PDB entry 7VNE | electron microscopy, 3.50 A resolution | chains C and V of the 6 polymer chains in the assembly

== Chain C ==
Protein: Spike glycoprotein
Source organism: Severe acute respiratory syndrome coronavirus 2
UniProtKB: P0DTC2 (SPIKE_SARS2); numbering as in UniProt (aligned over 14-1208)
Chain sequence (1226 residues; numbered 14 to 1239; the number before each row is that of its first residue):
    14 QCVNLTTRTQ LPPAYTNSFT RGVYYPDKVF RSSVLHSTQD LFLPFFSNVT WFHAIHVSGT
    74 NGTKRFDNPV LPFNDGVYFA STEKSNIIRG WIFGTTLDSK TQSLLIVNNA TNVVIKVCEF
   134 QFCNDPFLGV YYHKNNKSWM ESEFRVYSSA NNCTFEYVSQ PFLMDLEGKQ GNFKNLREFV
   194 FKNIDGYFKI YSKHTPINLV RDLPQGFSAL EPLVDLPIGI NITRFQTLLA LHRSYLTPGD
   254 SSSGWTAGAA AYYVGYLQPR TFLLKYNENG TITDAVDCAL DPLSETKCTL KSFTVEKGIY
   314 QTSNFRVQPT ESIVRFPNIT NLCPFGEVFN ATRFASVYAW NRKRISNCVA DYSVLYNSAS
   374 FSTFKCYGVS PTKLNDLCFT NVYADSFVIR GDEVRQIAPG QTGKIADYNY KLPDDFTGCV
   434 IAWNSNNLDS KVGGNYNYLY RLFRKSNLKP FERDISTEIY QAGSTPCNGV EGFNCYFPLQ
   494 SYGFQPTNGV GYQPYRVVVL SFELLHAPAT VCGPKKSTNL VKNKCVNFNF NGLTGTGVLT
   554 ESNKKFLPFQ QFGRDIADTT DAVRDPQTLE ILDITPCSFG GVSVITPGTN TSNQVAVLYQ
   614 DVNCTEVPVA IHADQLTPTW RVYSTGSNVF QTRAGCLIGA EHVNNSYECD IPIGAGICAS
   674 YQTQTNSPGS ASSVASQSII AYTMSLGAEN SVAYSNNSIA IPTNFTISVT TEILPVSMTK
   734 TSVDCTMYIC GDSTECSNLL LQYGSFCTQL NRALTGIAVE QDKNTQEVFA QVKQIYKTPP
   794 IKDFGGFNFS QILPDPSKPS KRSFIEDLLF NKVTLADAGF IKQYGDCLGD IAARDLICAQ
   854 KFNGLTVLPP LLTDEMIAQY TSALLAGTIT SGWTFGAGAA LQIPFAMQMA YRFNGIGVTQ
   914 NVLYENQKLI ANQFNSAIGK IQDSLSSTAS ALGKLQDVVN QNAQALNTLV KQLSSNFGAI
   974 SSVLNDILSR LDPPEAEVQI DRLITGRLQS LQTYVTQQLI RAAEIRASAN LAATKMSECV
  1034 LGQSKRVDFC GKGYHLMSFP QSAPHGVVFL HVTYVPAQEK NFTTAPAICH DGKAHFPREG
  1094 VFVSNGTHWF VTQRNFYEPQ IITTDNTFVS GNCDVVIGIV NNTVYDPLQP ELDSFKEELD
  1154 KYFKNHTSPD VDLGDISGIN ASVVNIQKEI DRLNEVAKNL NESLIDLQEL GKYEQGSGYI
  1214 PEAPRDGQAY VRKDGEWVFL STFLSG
Unresolved in the structure: 252-255, 335, 621-640, 676-689, 829-852, 1147-1239
Cystine bridges: C15-C136, C291-C301, C336-C361, C379-C432, C480-C488, C538-C590, C1032-C1043, C1082-C1126
Covalent attachments: N-acetylglucosamine (NAG) linked to N17, N61, N149, N282, N331, N343, N616, N657, N709, N717, N801, N1074, N1098, N1134
Construct notes: engineered mutation G682 (Arg in P0DTC2), S683 (Arg in P0DTC2), S685 (Arg in P0DTC2), P986 (Lys in P0DTC2), P987 (Val in P0DTC2); expression tag (1209-1239)
Curated features (UniProtKB/Swiss-Prot):
  - region: N280 to C301 (Putative superantigen), R403 to D405 (Integrin-binding motif), N448 to F456 (Immunodominant HLA epitope recognized by the CD8+), P681, A684 (Putative superantigen), S816 to Y837 (Fusion peptide 1), K835 to F855 (Fusion peptide 2), D1163 to E1202 (Heptad repeat 2)
  - site: R815, S816 (Cleavage)
  - glycosylation: N17 (N-linked (GlcNAc...) (complex) asparagine), N61 (N-linked (GlcNAc...) (hybrid) asparagine), N74 (N-linked (GlcNAc...) (complex) asparagine), N122 (N-linked (GlcNAc...) (hybrid) asparagine), N149 (N-linked (GlcNAc...) (complex) asparagine), N165 (N-linked (GlcNAc...) (complex) asparagine), N234 (N-linked (GlcNAc...) (high mannose) asparagine), N282 (N-linked (GlcNAc...) (complex) asparagine), T323 (O-linked (GalNAc) threonine), S325 (O-linked (HexNAc...) serine), N331 (N-linked (GlcNAc...) (complex) asparagine), N343 (N-linked (GlcNAc...) (complex) asparagine), N603 (N-linked (GlcNAc...) (hybrid) asparagine), N616 (N-linked (GlcNAc...) (complex) asparagine), N657 (N-linked (GlcNAc...) (complex) asparagine), T676 (O-linked (GlcNAc...) threonine), T678 (O-linked (GlcNAc...) threonine), N709 (N-linked (GlcNAc...) (high mannose) asparagine), N717 (N-linked (GlcNAc...) (hybrid) asparagine), N801 (N-linked (GlcNAc...) (hybrid) asparagine) and 6 more in UniProt
  - natural variant: L18 (L18F: In strain: Beta/B.1.351, Gamma/P.1 and 1 more), T19 (T19I: In strain: Omicron/BQ.1.1, Omicron/XBB.1.5 and 1 more; T19R: In strain: Delta/B.1.617.2, Omicron/BA.2 and 4 more), T20 (T20N: In strain: Gamma/P.1), L24 to A27 (sequence variant, change not given here; In strain: Omicron/BA.2, Omicron/BA.2.12.1 and 6 more), P26 (P26S: In strain: Gamma/P.1), Q52 (Q52H: In strain: Omicron/EG.5.1), A67 (A67V: In strain: Eta/B.1.525, Omicron/BA.1), H69 to V70 (deletion: In strain: Alpha/B.1.1.7, Eta/B.1.525 and 5 more), G75 (G75V: In strain: Lambda/C.37), T76 (T76I: In strain: Lambda/C.37), D80 (D80A: In strain: Beta/B.1.351), V83 (V83A: In strain: Omicron/XBB.1.5, Omicron/EG.5.1), 80 further natural variant entries in UniProt
  - mutagenesis: H69 to V70 (Increased incorporation of cleaved spike into virions), N121 (N121Q: Partial loss of biliverdin affinity), R190 (R190K: Partial loss of biliverdin affinity), N234 (N234Q: Increased resistance to neutralizing antibodies), N331 (N331Q: Reduced viral infectivity), N343 (N343Q: Reduced viral infectivity), L452 (L452R: Increased resistance to neutralizing antibodies. Decreases HLA binding to NF9 epitope. Increased binding affinity to human ACE2), Y453 (Y453F: Decreased HLA binding to NF9 epitope. Increased binding affinity to human ACE2), A475 (A475V: Increased resistance to neutralizing antibodies), V483 (V483A: Increased resistance to neutralizing antibodies), E484 (E484D: Increased replication in human TMEM106B overexpressing cells), F490 (F490L: Increased resistance to neutralizing antibodies and human covalescent sera neutralization), 12 further mutagenesis entries in UniProt
From the paper describing this entry:
  - mutagenesis - D614G (Kd 5.3 nM): unchanged binding to n3113.1 (chain V)
  - mutagenesis - E484K, E484Q, N501Y: unchanged binding to N3113.1

== Chain V ==
Protein: n3113.1
Source organism: Homo sapiens
Chain sequence (118 residues; each row starts with the number of its first residue):
     1 EVQLVESGGG LVQPGGSLRL SCAASDSSFY DYEMSWVRQA PGKAQEWIGS MYPSGRTYIN
    61 PSLKSLVTIS RDNSKNTLYL QLNSLRAEDT AMYYCVSNWA SGSTGDYWGQ GTLVTVSS
Unresolved in the structure: 1, 118
Cystine bridges: C22-C95
From the paper describing this entry:
  - mutagenesis - Y58L: increased binding to Delta S

== Chain C / chain V interface ==
Residue-residue contacts (12):
  Q134(C) - S25(V)
  Q134(C) - D26(V)  hydrogen bond
  F157(C) - S74(V)
  S161(C) - N73(V)
  S161(C) - S74(V)
  S161(C) - N76(V)
  S162(C) - S25(V)  hydrogen bond (side chain-backbone)
  S162(C) - N76(V)
  N164(C) - A24(V)
  N164(C) - S25(V)  hydrogen bond (side chain-backbone)
  N165(C) - V2(V)
  C166(C) - K75(V)  hydrogen bond
Also at the interface, not in a pair above, chain C (9 interface residues in all): Y160, A163

== Summary ==
The interface between chain C and chain V involves 9 residues on one side and 8 on the other, with 4 hydrogen
bonds. Polar pairs include Q134(C)-D26(V), S162(C)-S25(V) and N164(C)-S25(V). From the paper: Y58L of chain V
increases binding to Delta S; E484K, E484Q and N501Y of chain C leave binding to N3113.1 unchanged.
Here chain C is Spike glycoprotein (Severe acute respiratory syndrome coronavirus 2) and chain V is n3113.1
(Homo sapiens). Entry 7VNE (Structure of the SARS-CoV-2 spike glycoprotein in complex with a human single
domain antibody n3113.1 (UUU-state)) was determined by electron microscopy (same publication as 7VNB, 7VNC and
7VND).
